8V91 - chains C and J of the 6 polymer chains in the assembly; structure by electron microscopy, 2.60 A resolution.

== Chain C ==
Molecule: Aquaporin-4
Source organism: Homo sapiens
UniProtKB: P55087 (AQP4_HUMAN); numbering as in UniProt (aligned over 1-323)
Chain sequence (323 residues; row label = number of the first residue in the row):
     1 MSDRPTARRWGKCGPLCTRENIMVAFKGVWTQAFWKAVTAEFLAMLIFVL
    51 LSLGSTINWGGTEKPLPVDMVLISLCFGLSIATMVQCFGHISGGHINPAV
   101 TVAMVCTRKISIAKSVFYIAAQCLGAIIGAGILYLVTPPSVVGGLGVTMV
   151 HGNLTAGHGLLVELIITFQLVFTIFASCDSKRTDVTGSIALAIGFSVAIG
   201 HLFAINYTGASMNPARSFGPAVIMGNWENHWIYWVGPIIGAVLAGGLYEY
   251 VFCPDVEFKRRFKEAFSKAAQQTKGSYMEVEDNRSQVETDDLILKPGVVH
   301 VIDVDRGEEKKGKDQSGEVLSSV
Disordered / not traced: 1-31, 255-323
Curated features (UniProtKB/Swiss-Prot):
  - motif: Asn97 to Ala99 (NPA 1), Asn213 to Ala215 (NPA 2)
  - modified residue: Ser111 (Phosphoserine), Ser180 (Phosphoserine), Ser276 (Phosphoserine), Ser285 (Phosphoserine), Thr289 (Phosphothreonine), Ser321 (Phosphoserine)
  - lipidation (S-palmitoyl cysteine): Cys13, Cys17
  - glycosylation (N-linked (GlcNAc...) asparagine): Asn153, Asn206
  - natural variant: Ala215 (A215T: In MLC4)

== Chain J ==
Molecule: rAB 58 Heavy Chain
Source organism: Homo sapiens
Notes: fragment: Fab
Chain sequence (223 residues; numbered 1 to 223; the number before each row is that of its first residue):
     1 QVQLVESGGGLVQPGGSLRLSCAASGFTFRGYAMNWVRQAPGKGLEWVAS
    51 ISGSGSITQYADSAKGRFTITRDNSKSTLYAHVSSLRADDTAVYYCAKGD
   101 YVFDYWGQGTLVTVSSASTKGPSVFPLAPSSKSTSGGTAALGCLVKDYFP
   151 EPVTVSWNSGALTSGVHTFPAVLQSSGLYSLSSVVTVPSSSLGTQTYICN
   201 VNHKPSNTKVDKKVEPKSCDKTH
Disordered / not traced: 217-223
Cystine bridges: Cys22-Cys96, Cys143-Cys199

== How chain C and chain J interact ==
Residue-residue contacts (10; chain C residue first):
  Gly152(C) - Ser52(J)  hydrogen bond (backbone-side chain)
  Gly152(C) - Gly53(J)  hydrogen bond (backbone-backbone)
  Gly152(C) - Ser54(J)  hydrogen bond (backbone-side chain)
  Asn153(C) - Gly31(J)
  Asn153(C) - Ser52(J)
  Asn153(C) - Gly53(J)  hydrogen bond (side chain-backbone)
  Asn153(C) - Asp100(J)  hydrogen bond
  Leu154(C) - Ser54(J)
  Thr155(C) - Arg30(J)  hydrogen bond
  Glu228(C) - Ser56(J)  hydrogen bond
Other interface residues (no listed pair), chain C (7 interface residues in all): His151, His158
Other interface residues (no listed pair), chain J (9 interface residues in all): Ala33, Gly55

== Summary ==
Chain C and chain J form an interface of 7 and 9 residues respectively, with 7 hydrogen bonds. Polar pairs
include Gly152(C)-Ser52(J), Gly152(C)-Ser54(J) and Asn153(C)-Gly53(J).
Here chain C is Aquaporin-4 and chain J is rAB 58 Heavy Chain, both from Homo sapiens. Entry 8V91 (Structure
of human AQP4 with a pathogenic autoantibody- rAB 58) was determined by electron microscopy.
